7YME - chain A; structure by X-ray diffraction, 1.50 A resolution.

[Chain A]
Molecule: Poly(Ethylene terephthalate) hydrolase
From: Cryptosporangium aurantiacum
UniProt: A0A1M7II12 (A0A1M7II12_9ACTN); numbering as in UniProt (aligned over 1-299)
Chain sequence (307 residues; row label = number of the first residue in the row):
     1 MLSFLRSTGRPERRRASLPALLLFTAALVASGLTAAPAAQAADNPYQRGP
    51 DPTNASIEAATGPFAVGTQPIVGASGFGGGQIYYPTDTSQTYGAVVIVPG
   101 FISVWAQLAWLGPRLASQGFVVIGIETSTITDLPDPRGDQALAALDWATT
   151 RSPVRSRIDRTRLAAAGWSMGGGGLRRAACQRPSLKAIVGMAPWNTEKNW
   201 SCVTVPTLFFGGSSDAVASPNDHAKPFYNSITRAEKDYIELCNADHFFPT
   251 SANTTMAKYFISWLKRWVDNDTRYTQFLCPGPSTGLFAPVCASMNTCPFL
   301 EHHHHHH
Unresolved in the structure: 1-42, 300-307
Disulfide bonds: Cys-180/Cys-202, Cys-242/Cys-291, Cys-279/Cys-297
Differences from the reference sequence: variant Ala-109 (Asn in A0A1M7II12), Thr-129 (Val in A0A1M7II12), Arg-155 (Ala in A0A1M7II12), Cys-180 (Leu in A0A1M7II12), Thr-196 (Gly in A0A1M7II12), Lys-198 (Arg in A0A1M7II12), Cys-202 (Ala in A0A1M7II12), Cys-242 (Arg in A0A1M7II12), Cys-291 (Ser in A0A1M7II12); expression tag (300-307)
Reported in the primary citation:
  - mutagenesis - I102T: decreased catalytic activity
  - mutagenesis - Q107S: unchanged catalytic activity
  - mutagenesis - Q107S: unchanged stability
  - mutagenesis - G76C/A143C, T204C/R233C: decreased stability

[Summary]
From the paper: G76C/A143C and T204C/R233C reduce stability; I102T reduces catalytic activity.
Chain A is Poly(Ethylene terephthalate) hydrolase (Cryptosporangium aurantiacum); the structure, Crystal
structure of a PET hydrolase M9 variant from Cryptosporangium aurantiacum, was determined by X-ray diffraction
(same publication as 7YM9).
